Entry 8S6O (X-ray diffraction, 2.40 A resolution); this record covers chains D and H.

== Chain D ==
Molecule: RNA-binding protein RRM4
From: Ustilago maydis
UniProt: A0A0D1DWZ5 (RRM4_USTMA); residues 4-117 here correspond to UniProt positions 679-792 (UniProt number = residue number + 675)
Sequence (133 residues; each row starts with the number of its first residue):
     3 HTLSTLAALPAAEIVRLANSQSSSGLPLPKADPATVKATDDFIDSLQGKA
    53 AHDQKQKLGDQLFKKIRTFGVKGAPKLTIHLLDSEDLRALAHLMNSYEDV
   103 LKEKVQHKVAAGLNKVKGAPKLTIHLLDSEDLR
Not modelled in the structure: 118-135
Construct notes: expression tag (3, 118-135)
What the authors report for this chain:
  - mutagenesis - H54A: unchanged binding to PAMPL2 (chain H)
  - mutagenesis - Q58A: decreased growth
  - mutagenesis - Q58A: decreased localization

== Chain H ==
Molecule: PAMPL2
Sequence (6 residues; row label = number of the first residue in the row):
   116 DEFIYP

== Interface between chain D and chain H ==
Contacting residue pairs - 16 pairs, chain D then chain H:
  H54(D) with Y120(H), hydrogen bond (side chain-backbone); P121(H), hydrogen bond (side chain-backbone)
  K57(D) with Y120(H), hydrogen bond
  Q58(D) with F118(H), hydrogen bond (side chain-backbone); I119(H); Y120(H), hydrogen bond (side chain-backbone)
  G61(D) with F118(H)
  D62(D) with F118(H)
  F65(D) with D116(H); F118(H), hydrophobic
  R69(D) with D116(H), salt bridge
  P77(D) with F118(H)
  T80(D) with F118(H)
  I81(D) with F118(H), hydrophobic; P121(H)
  D85(D) with Y120(H), hydrogen bond
Interface residues without a listed pair, chain D (12 interface residues in all): L84
Interface residues without a listed pair, chain H (6 interface residues in all): E117
Interface features reported in the paper:
  - hot spots on chain D (mutagenesis) - Q58A, F65A: decreased binding to HS-PAM2L1,2Upa1
  - hot spots on chain D (mutagenesis) - R69A, I81G: decreased binding to PAMPL2 (chain H)

== In short ==
12 residues of chain D and 6 residues of chain H are in contact, with 6 hydrogen bonds and 1 salt bridge.
Among the polar pairs are R69(D)-D116(H), H54(D)-Y120(H) and H54(D)-P121(H). The paper reports that Q58A and
F65A of chain D reduce binding to HS-PAM2L1,2Upa1; R69A and I81G of chain D reduce binding to PAMPL2 (chain
H).
Chain D is RNA-binding protein RRM4 (Ustilago maydis) and chain H is PAMPL2; the structure, Structure of MLLE3
domain of Rrm4 in complex with PAM2L2 of Upa1, was determined by X-ray diffraction, deposited together with
8S6N and 8S6U.
